9K8X - chain A; structure by X-ray diffraction, 2.05 A resolution.

== Chain A ==
Molecule: Calcium indicator GCaMP6s-BrUS-145, Calmodulin-1
From: synthetic construct
UniProt: P0DP23 (CALM1_HUMAN); residues 315-462 here correspond to UniProt positions 2-149 (UniProt number = residue number - 313)
Amino-acid sequence (460 residues; numbered 1 to 462; 2 numbers in that range are skipped by the numbering (no residue carries them; nothing is unmodelled there); the number before each row is that of its first residue):
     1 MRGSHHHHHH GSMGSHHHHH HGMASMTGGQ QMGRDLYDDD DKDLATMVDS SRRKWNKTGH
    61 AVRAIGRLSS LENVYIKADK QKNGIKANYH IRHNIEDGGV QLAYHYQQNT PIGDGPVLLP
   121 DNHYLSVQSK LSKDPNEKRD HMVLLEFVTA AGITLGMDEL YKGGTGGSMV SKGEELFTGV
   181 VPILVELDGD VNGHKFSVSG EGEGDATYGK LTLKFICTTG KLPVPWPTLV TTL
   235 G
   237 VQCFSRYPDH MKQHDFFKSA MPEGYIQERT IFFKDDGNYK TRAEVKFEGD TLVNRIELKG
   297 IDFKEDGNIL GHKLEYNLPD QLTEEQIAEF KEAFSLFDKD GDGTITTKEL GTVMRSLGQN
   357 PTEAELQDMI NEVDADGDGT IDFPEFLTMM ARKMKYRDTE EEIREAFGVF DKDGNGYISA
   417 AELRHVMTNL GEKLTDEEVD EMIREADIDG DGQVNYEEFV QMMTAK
Not modelled in the structure: 1-46, 156-169, 461-462
Construct notes: engineered mutation P315 (Ala2 in P0DP23), D374 (Asn61 in P0DP23), Y392 (Asp79 in P0DP23), R393 (Thr80 in P0DP23), T395 (Ser82 in P0DP23), G404 (Arg91 in P0DP23)
Modified residues: G235 ({(4Z)-2-(aminomethyl)-4-[(4-hydroxyphenyl)methylidene]-5-oxo-4,5-dihydro-1H-imidazol-1-yl}acetic acid; CR2)
Covalent attachments: covalent link L233-G235; covalent link G235-V237
Metal / ion sites: Na+ near D271 (its only coordinating residue here); Ca2+ site 1: D334, D336, D338, T340, E345; Ca2+ site 2: D370, D372, D374, T376, D378, E381; Ca2+ site 3: D407, D409, N411, Y413, E418; Ca2+ site 4: D443, D445, D447, Q449, E454
UniProt features mapped onto this chain:
  - binding site (Ca(2+)): D334, D336, D338, T340, E345, D370, D372, T376, E381, D407, D409, N411, Y413, E418, D443, D445, D447, Q449, E454
  - modified residue: K335 (N6-acetyllysine), T358 (Phosphothreonine), K408 (N6-acetyllysine), Y413 (Phosphotyrosine), S415 (Phosphoserine), T424 (Phosphothreonine), K429 (N6,N6,N6-trimethyllysine), Y452 (Phosphotyrosine)
  - cross-link: K335 (Glycyl lysine isopeptide (Lys-Gly) (interchain with G-Cter in SUMO2))
From the paper describing this entry:
  - conformationally variable residues (side-chain flip): E146, R388
  - contacts within the chain: E146-V237 (water-mediated contact), E146-Q238 (water-mediated contact), R388-Y392, S129-R388

== Summary ==
D334, D336, D338, T340 and E345 coordinate Ca2+ site 1. D370, D372, D374, T376, D378 and E381 form the Ca2+
site 2. Curated annotation (UniProt) lists 19 Ca2+-binding residues. The paper reports conformational
variability at E146 and R388; contacts within the chain involving E146, V237 and Q238 among others.
Chain A is Calcium indicator GCaMP6s-BrUS-145, Calmodulin-1 (synthetic construct); the structure, Crystal
structure of the calcium indicator GCaMP6s-BrUS-145 in calcium-bounded state, was determined by X-ray
diffraction (same publication as 9K8W).
